PDB entry 3S1X | X-ray diffraction, 1.65 A resolution | chains C and D of the 5 polymer chains in the assembly

Chain C (and D):
Molecule: Probable transaldolase
Organism: Thermoplasma acidophilum
Notes: EC 2.2.1.2; chain D of this document is another copy of the same molecule, construct and numbering; everything in this record applies to it too
Reference sequence: Q9HKI3 (TAL_THEAC); numbering as in UniProt (aligned over 1-223)
Sequence (223 residues; numbered 1 to 223; the number before each row is that of its first residue):
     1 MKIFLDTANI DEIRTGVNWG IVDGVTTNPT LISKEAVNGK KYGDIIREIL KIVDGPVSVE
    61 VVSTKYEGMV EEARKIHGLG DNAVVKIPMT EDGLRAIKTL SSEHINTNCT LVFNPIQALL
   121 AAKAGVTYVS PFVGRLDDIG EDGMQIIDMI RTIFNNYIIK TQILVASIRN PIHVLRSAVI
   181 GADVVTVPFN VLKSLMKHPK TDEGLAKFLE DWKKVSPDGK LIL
Glycans and other covalent adducts: D-altro-hept-2-ulose 7-phosphate (I22) linked to Lys86
Ligand contacts: D-altro-hept-2-ulose 7-phosphate (I22): Asp6, Thr26, Thr27, Asn28, Leu31, Asn108, Thr110, Ser130, Phe132, Arg135, Leu164, Ala166, Ser167, Ile168, Arg169, Thr186
Curated features (UniProtKB/Swiss-Prot):
  - active site: Lys86 (Schiff-base intermediate with substrate)

Interface between chain C and chain D:
Pairs across the interface (75):
  Asn28(C) - Phe208(D)
  Pro29(C) - Phe208(D)
  Pro29(C) - Trp212(D)  hydrophobic
  Thr30(C) - Phe208(D)
  Thr30(C) - Asp211(D)  hydrogen bond
  Ile32(C) - Trp212(D)  hydrophobic
  Ser33(C) - Asp211(D)
  Ala36(C) - Val215(D)
  Tyr42(C) - Trp212(D)  hydrophobic
  Tyr42(C) - Lys220(D)
  Tyr42(C) - Leu221(D)  hydrophobic
  Tyr42(C) - Ile222(D)  hydrogen bond (side chain-backbone)
  Tyr42(C) - Leu223(D)  hydrophobic
  Arg47(C) - Leu223(D)  hydrogen bond (side chain-backbone)
  Glu60(C) - Phe208(D)
  Glu60(C) - Leu221(D)
  Val62(C) - Trp212(D)  hydrophobic
  Val62(C) - Gly219(D)
  Val62(C) - Lys220(D)
  Val62(C) - Leu221(D)  hydrophobic
  Glu72(C) - Leu221(D)
  Lys75(C) - Leu223(D)
  Ile76(C) - Leu223(D)  hydrophobic
  Leu79(C) - Leu223(D)  hydrophobic
  Pro88(C) - Leu205(D)  hydrophobic
  Met89(C) - Met196(D)
  Met89(C) - Thr201(D)
  Thr90(C) - Met196(D)
  Thr90(C) - Leu205(D)
  Glu91(C) - Trp19(D)
  Glu91(C) - Met196(D)
  Leu94(C) - Ile21(D)  hydrophobic
  Leu94(C) - Met196(D)  hydrophobic
  Arg95(C) - Asn18(D)
  Arg95(C) - Trp19(D)
  Lys98(C) - Gly20(D)  hydrogen bond (side chain-backbone)
  Leu111(C) - Thr201(D)  hydrogen bond (backbone-side chain)
  Leu111(C) - Gly204(D)
  Leu111(C) - Leu205(D)
  Leu111(C) - Phe208(D)  hydrophobic
  Phe113(C) - His198(D)
  Phe113(C) - Lys200(D)
  Phe113(C) - Thr201(D)
  Asn114(C) - His198(D)
  Pro115(C) - Leu175(D)  hydrophobic
  Ile116(C) - Val174(D)  hydrophobic
  Ile116(C) - Leu175(D)  hydrophobic
  Ile116(C) - Ala178(D)  hydrophobic
  Gln117(C) - Leu195(D)
  Gln117(C) - Met196(D)  hydrogen bond (side chain-backbone)
  Gln117(C) - Lys197(D)
  Gln117(C) - His198(D)
  Gln117(C) - Thr201(D)  hydrogen bond
  Leu119(C) - Met1(D)  hydrophobic
  Leu120(C) - Ile3(D)  hydrophobic
  Leu120(C) - Leu195(D)
  Leu120(C) - Met196(D)  hydrophobic
  Lys123(C) - Met1(D)  hydrogen bond (side chain-backbone)
  Lys123(C) - Lys2(D)
  Lys123(C) - Asp23(D)  salt bridge
  Arg135(C) - Lys200(D)
  Arg135(C) - Gly204(D)
  Ile139(C) - Lys200(D)
  Thr152(C) - Val179(D)
  Ile153(C) - Ala178(D)
  Ile153(C) - Val179(D)
  Asn156(C) - Ala178(D)  hydrogen bond (side chain-backbone)
  Asn156(C) - Val179(D)  hydrogen bond (side chain-backbone)
  Asn156(C) - Ile180(D)
  Asn156(C) - Gly181(D)
  Tyr157(C) - Met1(D)
  Tyr157(C) - Ser177(D)
  Tyr157(C) - Ala178(D)
  Tyr157(C) - Gly181(D)
  Tyr157(C) - Ala182(D)  hydrogen bond (side chain-backbone)
Other interface residues (no listed pair), chain C (38 interface residues in all): Val61, Met149
Other interface residues (no listed pair), chain D (35 interface residues in all): Lys207, Ser216

Overview:
38 residues of chain C and 35 residues of chain D are in contact; the contacts include 11 hydrogen bonds and 1
salt bridge. Among the polar pairs are Lys123(C)-Asp23(D), Thr30(C)-Asp211(D) and Tyr42(C)-Ile222(D).
D-altro-hept-2-ulose 7-phosphate is covalently linked to Lys86(C).
Chain C and chain D are both Probable transaldolase (Thermoplasma acidophilum); the structure, Transaldolase
from Thermoplasma acidophilum in complex with D-sedoheptulose 7-phosphate Schiff-base intermediate, was
determined by X-ray diffraction together with 3S0C, 3S1U, 3S1V and 3S1W from the same study.
